PDB entry 3PXS | X-ray diffraction, 2.22 A resolution | chains C and D of the 6 polymer chains in the assembly

Chain C:
Molecule: Methylamine dehydrogenase light chain
From: Paracoccus denitrificans
Notes: EC 1.4.99.3
UniProtKB: P22619 (DHML_PARDE); residues 1-131 here correspond to UniProt positions 58-188 (UniProt number = residue number + 57)
Amino-acid sequence (137 residues; row label = number of the first residue in the row):
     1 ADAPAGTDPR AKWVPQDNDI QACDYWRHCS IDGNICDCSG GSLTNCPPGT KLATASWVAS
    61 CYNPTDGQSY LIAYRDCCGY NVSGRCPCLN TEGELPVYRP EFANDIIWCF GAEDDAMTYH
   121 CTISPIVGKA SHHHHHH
Disordered / not traced: 1-6, 132-137
Cystine bridges: Cys23-Cys88, Cys29-Cys61, Cys36-Cys121, Cys38-Cys86, Cys46-Cys77, Cys78-Cys109
Modified positions: Trp57 (7-hydroxy-l-tryptophan; 0AF)
Sequence notes: expression tag (132-137)
Curated features (UniProtKB/Swiss-Prot):
  - modified residue: Trp57 (Tryptophylquinone)
  - cross-link: Trp57 to Trp108 (Tryptophan tryptophylquinone (Trp-Trp))
What the authors report for this chain:
  - post-translational modification sites: Trp57, Trp108 (citing earlier work)

Chain D:
Molecule: Methylamine dehydrogenase heavy chain
From: Paracoccus denitrificans
Notes: EC 1.4.99.3
UniProtKB: A1BB97 (A1BB97_PARDP); residues 1-386 here correspond to UniProt positions 32-417 (UniProt number = residue number + 31)
Amino-acid sequence (386 residues; numbered 1 to 386; the number before each row is that of its first residue):
     1 QDAPEAETQA QETQGQAAAR AAAADLAAGQ DDEPRILEAP APDARRVYVN DPAHFAAVTQ
    61 QFVIDGEAGR VIGMIDGGFL PNPVVADDGS FIAHASTVFS RIARGERTDY VEVFDPVTLL
   121 PTADIELPDA PRFLVGTYPW MTSLTPDGKT LLFYQFSPAP AVGVVDLEGK AFKRMLDVPD
   181 CYHIFPTAPD TFFMHCRDGS LAKVAFGTEG TPEITHTEVF HPEDEFLINH PAYSQKAGRL
   241 VWPTYTGKIH QIDLSSGDAK FLPAVEALTE AERADGWRPG GWQQVAYHRA LDRIYLLVDQ
   301 RDEWRHKTAS RFVVVLDAKT GERLAKFEMG HEIDSINVSQ DEKPLLYALS TGDKTLYIHD
   361 AESGEELRSV NQLGHGPQVI TTADMG
Disordered / not traced: 1-10
Cystine bridges: Cys181-Cys196

How chain C and chain D interact:
Contacting residue pairs (82; chain C residue first):
  Pro9(C) - Arg305(D)  hydrogen bond (backbone-side chain)
  Pro9(C) - Thr308(D)
  Arg10(C) - Asp299(D)  salt bridge
  Arg10(C) - Gln300(D)
  Arg10(C) - Arg301(D)
  Arg10(C) - Asp302(D)  hydrogen bond (backbone-backbone)
  Arg10(C) - Arg305(D)
  Arg10(C) - Thr308(D)
  Arg10(C) - Ala309(D)  hydrogen bond (side chain-backbone)
  Arg10(C) - Arg311(D)
  Arg10(C) - Glu332(D)  salt bridge
  Ala11(C) - Arg305(D)
  Lys12(C) - Asp302(D)
  Asp32(C) - Phe55(D)
  Gly79(C) - Ala103(D)
  Gly79(C) - Arg104(D)
  Tyr80(C) - Ala103(D)
  Asn81(C) - Ala56(D)
  Asn81(C) - Ala57(D)  hydrogen bond (side chain-backbone)
  Asn81(C) - Ala103(D)
  Val82(C) - His54(D)
  Val82(C) - Phe55(D)
  Val82(C) - Ala56(D)  hydrophobic
  Asn90(C) - Arg305(D)  hydrogen bond
  Thr91(C) - Trp304(D)  hydrogen bond (side chain-backbone)
  Thr91(C) - His306(D)
  Thr91(C) - Lys307(D)
  Glu92(C) - Trp304(D)
  Gly93(C) - Trp304(D)
  Glu94(C) - Tyr245(D)  hydrogen bond (backbone-side chain)
  Glu94(C) - Trp304(D)
  Glu94(C) - His306(D)  salt bridge
  Glu94(C) - Lys307(D)  salt bridge
  Leu95(C) - Phe226(D)  hydrophobic
  Leu95(C) - Tyr245(D)
  Leu95(C) - Trp304(D)  hydrophobic
  Pro96(C) - Phe226(D)
  Pro96(C) - Leu227(D)
  Pro96(C) - Asn229(D)
  Pro96(C) - Tyr245(D)
  Val97(C) - Phe133(D)  hydrophobic
  Val97(C) - Tyr138(D)  hydrophobic
  Val97(C) - Met141(D)  hydrophobic
  Val97(C) - Tyr182(D)
  Val97(C) - His183(D)
  Val97(C) - Asn229(D)  hydrogen bond (backbone-side chain)
  Tyr98(C) - Tyr182(D)  hydrophobic
  Tyr98(C) - His195(D)
  Tyr98(C) - Arg197(D)
  Tyr98(C) - His221(D)
  Tyr98(C) - Glu225(D)  hydrogen bond (side chain-backbone)
  Tyr98(C) - Phe226(D)
  Tyr98(C) - Leu227(D)  hydrogen bond (side chain-backbone)
  Arg99(C) - Arg197(D)
  Arg99(C) - Glu223(D)
  Arg99(C) - Phe226(D)
  Pro100(C) - Phe156(D)  hydrophobic
  Pro100(C) - Tyr182(D)
  Glu101(C) - Arg197(D)  salt bridge
  Asn104(C) - Lys307(D)  hydrogen bond
  Asp105(C) - Val135(D)
  Asp105(C) - Gly136(D)  hydrogen bond (backbone-backbone)
  Asp105(C) - Tyr138(D)  hydrogen bond
  Asp105(C) - Asn229(D)  hydrogen bond
  Asp105(C) - Trp282(D)
  Asp105(C) - Lys307(D)  salt bridge
  Ile106(C) - Phe133(D)  hydrophobic
  Ile106(C) - Val135(D)
  Ile107(C) - Phe55(D)  hydrophobic
  Ile107(C) - Leu80(D)  hydrophobic
  Ile107(C) - Leu134(D)  hydrogen bond (backbone-backbone)
  Trp108(C) - Phe156(D)  hydrophobic
  Phe110(C) - Phe156(D)  hydrophobic
  Phe110(C) - Ser157(D)
  Met117(C) - Phe79(D)
  Met117(C) - Arg107(D)
  Met117(C) - Leu134(D)
  Thr118(C) - Phe79(D)
  Thr118(C) - Phe99(D)
  Thr118(C) - Ala103(D)  hydrogen bond (side chain-backbone)
  Tyr119(C) - Phe55(D)  hydrophobic
  Tyr119(C) - Phe79(D)
Also at the interface, not in a pair above, chain C (33 interface residues in all): Trp13, Gly33, Leu89
Also at the interface, not in a pair above, chain D (43 interface residues in all): Ser310

Summary:
33 residues of chain C face 43 of chain D across their interface; the contacts include 16 hydrogen bonds and 6
salt bridges. Among the polar pairs are Arg10(C)-Asp299(D), Arg10(C)-Glu332(D) and Glu94(C)-His306(D). The
paper reports modification sites Trp57(C) and Trp108(C).
Chain C is Methylamine dehydrogenase light chain and chain D is Methylamine dehydrogenase heavy chain, both
from Paracoccus denitrificans; the structure, Crystal Structure of Diferrous MauG in Complex with
Pre-Methylamine Dehydrogenase:, was determined by X-ray diffraction (same publication as 3PXT and 3PXW).
